Entry 8UXV (electron microscopy, 3.20 A resolution); this record covers chains N and Y of the 5 polymer chains in the assembly.

# Chain N
Name: Nanobody 35
Source organism: Lama glama
Notes: antibody fragment or engineered binder
Chain sequence (145 residues; each row starts with the number of its first residue):
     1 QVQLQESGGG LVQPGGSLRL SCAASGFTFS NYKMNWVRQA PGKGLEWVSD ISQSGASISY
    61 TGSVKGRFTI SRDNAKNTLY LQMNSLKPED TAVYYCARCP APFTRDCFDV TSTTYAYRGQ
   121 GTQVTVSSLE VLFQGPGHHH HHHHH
Disordered / not traced: 127-145

# Chain Y
Name: Guanine nucleotide-binding protein G(I)/G(S)/G(T) subunit beta-1
Source organism: Homo sapiens
Reference sequence: P62873 (GBB1_HUMAN); residue numbers follow UniProt; this construct covers 2-340
Chain sequence (370 residues; each row starts with the number of its first residue; numbers below 1 keep their minus sign (Met-29 is residue -29)):
   -29 MHHHHHHLEV LFQGPEDQVD PRLIDGKGSS GSELDQLRQE AEQLKNQIRD ARKACADATL
    31 SQITNNIDPV GRIQMRTRRT LRGHLAKIYA MHWGTDSRLL VSASQDGKLI IWDSYTTNKV
    91 HAIPLRSSWV MTCAYAPSGN YVACGGLDNI CSIYNLKTRE GNVRVSRELA GHTGYLSCCR
   151 FLDDNQIVTS SGDTTCALWD IETGQQTTTF TGHTGDVMSL SLAPDTRLFV SGACDASAKL
   211 WDVREGMCRQ TFTGHESDIN AICFFPNGNA FATGSDDATC RLFDLRADQE LMTYSHDNII
   271 CGITSVSFSK SGRLLLAGYD DFNCNVWDAL KADRAGVLAG HDNRVSCLGV TDDGMAVATG
   331 SWDSFLKIWN
Disordered / not traced: -29 to 2
Construct notes: initiating methionine (-29); expression tag (-28 to 1)
Curated features (UniProtKB/Swiss-Prot):
  - modified residue: Ser2 (N-acetylserine), His266 (Phosphohistidine)

# Chain N / chain Y interface
Contacting residue pairs (10; chain N residue first):
  Gln1(N) with Thr223(Y)
  Gly26(N) with Glu226(Y)
  Phe27(N) with Glu226(Y)
  Tyr32(N) with Glu226(Y)
  Arg98(N) with Glu226(Y), hydrogen bond (side chain-backbone)
  Pro100(N) with Ser227(Y), hydrogen bond (backbone-side chain)
  Ala116(N) with Asp205(Y)
  Tyr117(N) with Cys204(Y), hydrogen bond (side chain-backbone); Ser227(Y); Asp228(Y), hydrogen bond
Interface residues without a listed pair, chain N (15 interface residues in all): Val2, Thr28, Ala101, Pro102, Phe103, Thr114, Gln120
Interface residues without a listed pair, chain Y (11 interface residues in all): Arg8, Thr184, Ala206, Asp246, Ile270

# In short
15 residues of chain N and 11 residues of chain Y are in contact; the contacts include 4 hydrogen bonds. Among
the polar pairs are Arg98(N)-Glu226(Y), Pro100(N)-Ser227(Y) and Tyr117(N)-Cys204(Y).
Here chain N is Nanobody 35 (Lama glama) and chain Y is Guanine nucleotide-binding protein G(I)/G(S)/G(T)
subunit beta-1 (Homo sapiens). Entry 8UXV (Consensus olfactory receptor consOR51 in complex with mini-Gs
trimeric protein) was determined by electron microscopy, deposited together with 8UXY and 8UY0.
